PDB entry 6X2K | electron microscopy, 2.88 A resolution | chains T and U of the 60 polymer chains in the assembly

[Chain T (and U)]
Protein: VP2
Source organism: Tusavirus 1
Notes: chain U of this document is another copy of the same molecule, construct and numbering; everything in this record applies to it too
UniProtKB: A0A097F8N9 (A0A097F8N9_9VIRU); residue numbers follow UniProt; this construct covers 19-565
Amino-acid sequence (547 residues; numbered 19 to 565; the number before each row is that of its first residue):
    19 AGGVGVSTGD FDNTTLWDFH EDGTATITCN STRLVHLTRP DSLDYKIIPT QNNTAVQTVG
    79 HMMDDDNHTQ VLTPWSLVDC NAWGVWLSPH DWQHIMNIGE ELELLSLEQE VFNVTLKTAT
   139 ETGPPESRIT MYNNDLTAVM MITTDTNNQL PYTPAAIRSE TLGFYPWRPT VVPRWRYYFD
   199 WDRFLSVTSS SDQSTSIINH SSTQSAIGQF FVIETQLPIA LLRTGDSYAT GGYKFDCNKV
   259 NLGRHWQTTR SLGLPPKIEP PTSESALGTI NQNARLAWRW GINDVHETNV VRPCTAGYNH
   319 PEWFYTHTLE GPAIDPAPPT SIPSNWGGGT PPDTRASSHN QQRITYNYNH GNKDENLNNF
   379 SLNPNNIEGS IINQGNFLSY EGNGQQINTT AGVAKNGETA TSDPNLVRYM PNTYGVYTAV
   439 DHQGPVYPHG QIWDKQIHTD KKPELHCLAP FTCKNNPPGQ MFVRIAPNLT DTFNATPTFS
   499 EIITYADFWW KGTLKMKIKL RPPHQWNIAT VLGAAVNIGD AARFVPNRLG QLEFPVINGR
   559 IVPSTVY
Construct notes: conflict A295 (Gly in A0A097F8N9), N384 (Ile in A0A097F8N9), I385 (Glu in A0A097F8N9), E386 (Leu in A0A097F8N9), A412 (Gly in A0A097F8N9)

[How chain T and chain U interact]
Pairs across the interface (81):
  G21(T) with R241(U)
  V22(T) with L154(U), hydrophobic; R241(U), hydrogen bond (backbone-side chain)
  G23(T) with V22(U); R241(U); T242(U); G243(U), hydrogen bond (backbone-backbone)
  V24(T) with G20(U); R241(U), hydrogen bond (backbone-side chain); D244(U)
  S25(T) with L239(U), hydrogen bond (side chain-backbone); R241(U); D244(U), hydrogen bond (backbone-side chain)
  D28(T) with I237(U); A238(U); L239(U)
  F29(T) with E232(U); P236(U); I237(U), hydrogen bond (backbone-backbone)
  D30(T) with P236(U)
  N31(T) with E232(U); T233(U)
  T32(T) with T233(U); Q234(U); L235(U); P236(U)
  L52(T) with L487(U), hydrophobic
  H54(T) with T488(U), hydrogen bond (side chain-backbone); D489(U); F491(U)
  F130(T) with L239(U), hydrophobic
  N131(T) with L239(U); R241(U)
  V132(T) with R241(U)
  T133(T) with T155(U), hydrogen bond
  K135(T) with D153(U), salt bridge; N486(U), hydrogen bond; I500(U)
  A137(T) with D489(U)
  Y150(T) with T488(U); D489(U); I500(U), hydrophobic
  N152(T) with D153(U), hydrogen bond; T155(U), hydrogen bond
  W185(T) with L61(U); D62(U); E232(U)
  R186(T) with L61(U); D62(U), salt bridge; T494(U); P495(U)
  P187(T) with L61(U); F491(U), hydrophobic
  V189(T) with F491(U), hydrophobic; A493(U)
  T242(T) with T155(U); R241(U)
  Y366(T) with T494(U); P495(U)
  N367(T) with A493(U)
  E373(T) with P495(U)
  Y503(T) with L487(U), hydrogen bond (side chain-backbone); T488(U); D489(U)
  D505(T) with L487(U)
  W507(T) with L239(U), hydrophobic
  A539(T) with A224(U), hydrophobic
  A540(T) with S223(U)
  P544(T) with Y63(U); I65(U); F228(U), hydrophobic
  N545(T) with K64(U); I65(U), hydrogen bond (backbone-backbone)
  R546(T) with K64(U); I65(U); I66(U); P67(U)
  L547(T) with K64(U)
  G548(T) with D62(U); Y63(U); K64(U)
Other interface residues (no listed pair), chain T (45 interface residues in all): G27, T33, P184, T188, D372, A533, V543
Other interface residues (no listed pair), chain U (44 interface residues in all): G21, V157, M159, V230, L240, A484, P485, N492

[Overview]
45 residues of chain T face 44 of chain U across their interface; the contacts include 13 hydrogen bonds and 2
salt bridges. Polar contacts include K135(T)-D153(U), R186(T)-D62(U) and V22(T)-R241(U).
Chain T and chain U are both VP2 (Tusavirus 1); the structure, The Tusavirus (TuV) capsid structure, was
determined by electron microscopy (same publication as 6X2I).
